8UB9 - chains B and C of the 9 polymer chains in the assembly; structure by electron microscopy, 3.07 A resolution.

Chain B (and C):
Name: Avd
Organism: Bordetella phage BPP-1
Notes: chain C of this document is another copy of the same molecule, construct and numbering; everything in this record applies to it too
Reference sequence: chimeric construct of Q775D7, Q9FA38: residues 1-124 from Q775D7 (Q775D7_BPBPP) positions 1-124 (same numbers); residues 125-290 from Q9FA38 positions 5-170 (UniProt number = residue number - 120)
Amino-acid sequence (290 residues; row label = number of the first residue in the row):
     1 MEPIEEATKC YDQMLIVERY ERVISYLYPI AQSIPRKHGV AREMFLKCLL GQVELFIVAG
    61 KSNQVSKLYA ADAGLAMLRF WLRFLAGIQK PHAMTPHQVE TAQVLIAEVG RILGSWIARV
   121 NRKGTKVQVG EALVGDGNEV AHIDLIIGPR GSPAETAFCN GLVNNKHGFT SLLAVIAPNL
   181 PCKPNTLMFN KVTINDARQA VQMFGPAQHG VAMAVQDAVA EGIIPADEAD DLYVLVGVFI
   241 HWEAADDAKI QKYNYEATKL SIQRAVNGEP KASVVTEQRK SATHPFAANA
Unresolved in the structure: 123-290 (chain C: 1-10, 122-290)

How chain B and chain C interact:
Pairs across the interface - 47 pairs, chain B then chain C:
  Ile4(B) - Ala107(C)  hydrophobic
  Glu6(B) - Asp72(C)
  Glu6(B) - Ala76(C)
  Glu6(B) - Arg79(C)  salt bridge
  Ala7(B) - Asp72(C)  hydrogen bond (backbone-side chain)
  Ala7(B) - Ile117(C)  hydrophobic
  Thr8(B) - Tyr69(C)
  Val17(B) - Arg83(C)
  Glu21(B) - Phe80(C)
  Glu21(B) - Arg83(C)  salt bridge
  Ile24(B) - Phe80(C)  hydrophobic
  Ile24(B) - Phe84(C)  hydrophobic
  Tyr28(B) - His38(C)  hydrogen bond
  Tyr28(B) - Ala41(C)
  Tyr28(B) - Phe84(C)  hydrophobic
  Tyr28(B) - Ile88(C)  hydrophobic
  Tyr28(B) - Lys90(C)
  Pro29(B) - Gln89(C)
  Pro29(B) - Lys90(C)
  Gln32(B) - Lys37(C)  hydrogen bond (backbone-side chain)
  Gln32(B) - His38(C)  hydrogen bond
  Gln32(B) - Lys90(C)
  Arg36(B) - Arg36(C)
  Glu43(B) - Val40(C)
  Leu46(B) - Val40(C)  hydrophobic
  Leu46(B) - Met44(C)
  Lys47(B) - Val40(C)
  Lys47(B) - Glu43(C)  salt bridge
  Lys47(B) - Met44(C)
  Leu50(B) - Ala41(C)  hydrophobic
  Leu50(B) - Met44(C)  hydrophobic
  Leu50(B) - Met77(C)
  Leu50(B) - Phe80(C)
  Leu50(B) - Trp81(C)  hydrophobic
  Leu50(B) - Phe84(C)  hydrophobic
  Gly51(B) - Met44(C)
  Val53(B) - Met77(C)  hydrophobic
  Val53(B) - Phe80(C)  hydrophobic
  Glu54(B) - Met77(C)  hydrogen bond (backbone-side chain)
  Ile57(B) - Ala73(C)
  Ile57(B) - Ala76(C)  hydrophobic
  Ile57(B) - Met77(C)  hydrophobic
  Val58(B) - Ala73(C)  hydrophobic
  Lys61(B) - Tyr69(C)
  Lys61(B) - Asp72(C)  salt bridge
  Lys61(B) - Ala73(C)
  Lys61(B) - Ala76(C)
Other interface residues (no listed pair), chain B (24 interface residues in all): Gln13, Arg42, Ser62
Other interface residues (no listed pair), chain C (23 interface residues in all): Ala70

Overview:
24 residues of chain B face 23 of chain C across their interface, with 5 hydrogen bonds and 4 salt bridges.
Polar contacts include Glu6(B)-Arg79(C), Glu21(B)-Arg83(C) and Lys47(B)-Glu43(C).
Both chains are Avd (Bordetella phage BPP-1). Entry 8UB9 (Diversity-generating retroelement (DGR)
ribonucleoprotein reverse transcriptase- Active state (N-empty) 1a) was determined by electron microscopy
together with 8UB7, 8UB8, 8UBA, 8UBB, 8UBC, 8UBD, 8UBE and 8UBF from the same study.
